Entry 1W05 (X-ray diffraction, 2.46 A resolution); this record covers chain A.

# Chain A
Protein: Isopenicillin N synthetase
Source organism: Emericella nidulans (strain FGSC A4 / ATCC 38163 / CBS 112.46 / NRRL 194 / M139)
Notes: EC 1.21.3.1
UniProt: P05326 (IPNS_EMENI); residues 1-331 here = UniProt positions 1-331
Chain sequence (331 residues; numbered 1 to 331; the number before each row is that of its first residue):
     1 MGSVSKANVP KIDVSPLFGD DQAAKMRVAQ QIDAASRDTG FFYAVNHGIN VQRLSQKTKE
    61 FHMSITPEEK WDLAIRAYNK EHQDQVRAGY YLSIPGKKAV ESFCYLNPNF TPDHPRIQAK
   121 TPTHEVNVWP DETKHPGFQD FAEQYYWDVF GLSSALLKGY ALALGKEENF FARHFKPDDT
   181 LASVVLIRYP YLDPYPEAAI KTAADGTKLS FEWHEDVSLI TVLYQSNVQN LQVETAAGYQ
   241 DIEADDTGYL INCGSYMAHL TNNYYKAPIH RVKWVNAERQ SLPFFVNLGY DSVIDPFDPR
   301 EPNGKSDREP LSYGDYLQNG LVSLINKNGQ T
Unresolved in the structure: 1-2
Bound ions: Fe2+: His-214, Asp-216, His-270 (together with W05)
Ligand contacts: W05 (delta-(L-alpha-aminoadipoyl)-L-cysteinyl-D-alanine): Arg-87, Tyr-91, Cys-104, Ser-183, Val-185, Ile-187, Tyr-189, Phe-211, His-214, Asp-216, Leu-223, Gln-225, Val-272, Ser-281, Pro-283, Phe-285, Leu-321, Leu-324, Thr-331
UniProt features mapped onto this chain:
  - binding site (isopenicillin N): Arg-87, Tyr-91, Ser-183, Tyr-189, Ser-281
  - binding site (N-[(5S)-5-amino-5-carboxypentanoyl]-L-cysteinyl-D-valine): Arg-87, Tyr-91, Ser-183, Tyr-189, His-214, Asp-216, Ser-281
  - binding site (Fe(2+)): His-214, Asp-216, His-270
  - binding site (2-oxoglutarate): Arg-279
  - site: Phe-211 (Transition state stabilizer)

# Summary
Chain A binds compound W05. The Fe2+ site is built by His-214, Asp-216 and His-270. From UniProt: 5
isopenicillin N-binding residues, 7 N-[(5S)-5-amino-5-carboxypentanoyl]-L-cysteinyl-D-valine-binding residues,
3 Fe2+-binding residues and residue binding 2-oxoglutarate Arg-279.
Chain A is Isopenicillin N synthetase (Emericella nidulans (strain FGSC A4 / ATCC 38163 / CBS 112.46 / NRRL
194 / M139)); the structure, Isopenicillin N Synthase Aminoadipoyl-Cysteinyl-Alanine-Fe Complex, was
determined by X-ray diffraction, deposited together with 1W03, 1W04 and 1W06.
